PDB entry 7UTA | electron microscopy, 2.40 A resolution | chains B and D of the 8 polymer chains in the assembly

[Chain B (and D)]
Protein: Nitrogenase molybdenum-iron protein beta chain
Source organism: Azotobacter vinelandii DJ
Notes: EC 1.18.6.1; chain D of this document is another copy of the same molecule, construct and numbering; everything in this record applies to it too
Reference sequence: C1DGZ8 (C1DGZ8_AZOVD); residue numbers follow UniProt; this construct covers 1-523
Amino-acid sequence (523 residues; numbered 1 to 523; the number before each row is that of its first residue):
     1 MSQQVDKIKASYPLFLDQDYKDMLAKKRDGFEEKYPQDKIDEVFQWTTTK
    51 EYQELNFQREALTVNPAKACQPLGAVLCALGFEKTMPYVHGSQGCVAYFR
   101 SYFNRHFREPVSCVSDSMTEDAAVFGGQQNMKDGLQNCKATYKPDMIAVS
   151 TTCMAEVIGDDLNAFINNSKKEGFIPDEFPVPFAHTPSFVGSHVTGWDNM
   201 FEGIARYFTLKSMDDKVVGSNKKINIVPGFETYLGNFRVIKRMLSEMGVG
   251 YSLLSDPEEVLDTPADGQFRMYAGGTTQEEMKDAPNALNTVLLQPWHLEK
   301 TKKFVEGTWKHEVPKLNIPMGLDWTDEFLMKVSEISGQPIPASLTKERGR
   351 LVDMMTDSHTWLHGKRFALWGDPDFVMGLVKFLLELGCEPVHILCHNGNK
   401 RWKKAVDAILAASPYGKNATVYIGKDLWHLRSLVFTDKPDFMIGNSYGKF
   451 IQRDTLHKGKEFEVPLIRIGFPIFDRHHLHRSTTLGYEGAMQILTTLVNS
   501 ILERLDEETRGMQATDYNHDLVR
Not modelled in the structure: 1
Bound ions: fe(8)-S(7) cluster Fe: C70, C95, C153 (shared with 3 residues of chain A); Fe ion site 1: R108, E109 (shared with D353(D), D357(D) of chain D); Fe ion site 2: D353, D357 (shared with R108(D), E109(D) of chain D)
Small-molecule neighbours: fe(8)-S(7) cluster (CLF): C70, P72, S92, G94, C95, Y98, F99, T152, C153, S188

[Interface between chain B and chain D]
Residue-residue contacts (131; chain B residue first):
  S11(B) - Y517(D)  hydrogen bond (backbone-side chain)
  S11(B) - N518(D)  hydrogen bond
  Y12(B) - E508(D)  hydrogen bond
  Y12(B) - T509(D)
  Y12(B) - T515(D)
  Y12(B) - Y517(D)
  Y12(B) - N518(D)
  F15(B) - Y517(D)
  L16(B) - A514(D)
  L16(B) - T515(D)
  K34(B) - Q513(D)  hydrogen bond
  Q37(B) - Q513(D)  hydrogen bond
  R105(B) - V522(D)
  R108(B) - D357(D)
  R108(B) - R523(D)  hydrogen bond (side chain-backbone)
  E109(B) - D353(D)
  E259(B) - K346(D)  salt bridge
  E259(B) - R350(D)  salt bridge
  D262(B) - R350(D)  salt bridge
  P264(B) - K346(D)
  P264(B) - G349(D)
  P264(B) - R350(D)
  A265(B) - G349(D)  hydrogen bond (backbone-backbone)
  A265(B) - D353(D)
  K346(B) - E259(D)  salt bridge
  K346(B) - P264(D)
  G349(B) - P264(D)
  G349(B) - A265(D)  hydrogen bond (backbone-backbone)
  R350(B) - R238(D)
  R350(B) - E259(D)  salt bridge
  R350(B) - D262(D)  salt bridge
  R350(B) - P264(D)
  V352(B) - A265(D)
  D353(B) - E109(D)
  D353(B) - A265(D)
  M354(B) - H478(D)
  M354(B) - R481(D)
  D357(B) - R108(D)
  D357(B) - H477(D)
  D357(B) - H478(D)
  S358(B) - H477(D)  hydrogen bond
  S358(B) - H478(D)  hydrogen bond
  W361(B) - H477(D)
  S446(B) - L521(D)
  Y447(B) - L521(D)  hydrophobic
  K449(B) - D506(D)  salt bridge
  K449(B) - H519(D)
  K449(B) - D520(D)  hydrogen bond (side chain-backbone)
  F450(B) - H519(D)
  Q452(B) - R510(D)
  R453(B) - R510(D)
  R453(B) - M512(D)
  D454(B) - M512(D)
  L456(B) - R510(D)
  H457(B) - M512(D)
  E463(B) - R510(D)  salt bridge
  R468(B) - D506(D)  salt bridge
  F474(B) - L521(D)
  F474(B) - V522(D)
  F474(B) - R523(D)  hydrogen bond (backbone-backbone)
  D475(B) - L502(D)
  D475(B) - D506(D)
  D475(B) - L521(D)
  R476(B) - N499(D)
  R476(B) - L502(D)
  R476(B) - E503(D)  salt bridge
  R476(B) - D506(D)  salt bridge
  H477(B) - D357(D)
  H477(B) - S358(D)  hydrogen bond
  H477(B) - W361(D)
  H477(B) - T495(D)
  H477(B) - V498(D)
  H477(B) - N499(D)  hydrogen bond (backbone-side chain)
  H477(B) - L502(D)
  H477(B) - R523(D)  hydrogen bond (side chain-backbone)
  H478(B) - M354(D)
  H478(B) - D357(D)
  H478(B) - S358(D)  hydrogen bond
  H478(B) - L494(D)
  H478(B) - T495(D)
  L479(B) - N499(D)
  R481(B) - R350(D)
  R481(B) - M354(D)
  R481(B) - M491(D)
  L494(B) - H478(D)
  T495(B) - H477(D)
  T495(B) - H478(D)
  V498(B) - H477(D)
  N499(B) - R476(D)
  N499(B) - H477(D)  hydrogen bond (side chain-backbone)
  N499(B) - L479(D)
  L502(B) - D475(D)
  L502(B) - R476(D)
  L502(B) - H477(D)
  E503(B) - R476(D)  salt bridge
  D506(B) - K449(D)  salt bridge
  D506(B) - R468(D)  salt bridge
  D506(B) - D475(D)
  D506(B) - R476(D)  salt bridge
  E508(B) - Y12(D)
  T509(B) - Y12(D)
  R510(B) - Q452(D)
  R510(B) - R453(D)
  R510(B) - L456(D)
  R510(B) - E463(D)
  M512(B) - R453(D)
  M512(B) - D454(D)
  M512(B) - H457(D)
  Q513(B) - K34(D)  hydrogen bond
  Q513(B) - Q37(D)  hydrogen bond
  A514(B) - L16(D)
  T515(B) - L16(D)
  Y517(B) - S11(D)  hydrogen bond (side chain-backbone)
  Y517(B) - Y12(D)
  Y517(B) - F15(D)
  Y517(B) - L16(D)
  N518(B) - S11(D)
  N518(B) - Y12(D)
  H519(B) - K449(D)
  H519(B) - F450(D)
  D520(B) - K449(D)  hydrogen bond (backbone-side chain)
  L521(B) - S446(D)
  L521(B) - Y447(D)  hydrophobic
  L521(B) - F450(D)  hydrophobic
  L521(B) - F474(D)
  L521(B) - D475(D)  hydrogen bond (backbone-backbone)
  V522(B) - R105(D)
  R523(B) - R108(D)  hydrogen bond (backbone-side chain)
  R523(B) - F474(D)  hydrogen bond (backbone-backbone)
  R523(B) - D475(D)
  R523(B) - H477(D)  hydrogen bond (backbone-side chain)
Also at the interface, not in a pair above, chain B (67 interface residues in all): P13, F44, R238, T263, M491, D516
Also at the interface, not in a pair above, chain D (68 interface residues in all): I40, F44, T263, V352, L505, D516

[Overview]
Chain B and chain D form an interface of 67 and 68 residues respectively, with 25 hydrogen bonds and 15 salt
bridges. Among the polar pairs are E259(B)-K346(D), E259(B)-R350(D) and D262(B)-R350(D). Ligands of chain B:
fe(8)-S(7) cluster.
Chain B and chain D are both Nitrogenase molybdenum-iron protein beta chain (Azotobacter vinelandii DJ); the
structure, CryoEM structure of Azotobacter vinelandii nitrogenase complex (2:1 FeP:MoFeP) inhibited by BeFx
during catalytic N2 reduction, was determined by electron microscopy together with 7UT6, 7UT7, 7UT8, 7UT9 and
8DPN from the same study.
